4C78 - chains A and C; structure by X-ray diffraction, 2.00 A resolution.

[Chain A]
Molecule: NAD-dependent protein deacetylase sirtuin-3, mitochondrial
Organism: Homo sapiens
Notes: EC 3.5.1.-
Reference sequence: Q9NTG7 (SIR3_HUMAN); residue numbers follow UniProt; this construct covers 116-399
Chain sequence (284 residues; numbered 116 to 399; the number before each row is that of its first residue):
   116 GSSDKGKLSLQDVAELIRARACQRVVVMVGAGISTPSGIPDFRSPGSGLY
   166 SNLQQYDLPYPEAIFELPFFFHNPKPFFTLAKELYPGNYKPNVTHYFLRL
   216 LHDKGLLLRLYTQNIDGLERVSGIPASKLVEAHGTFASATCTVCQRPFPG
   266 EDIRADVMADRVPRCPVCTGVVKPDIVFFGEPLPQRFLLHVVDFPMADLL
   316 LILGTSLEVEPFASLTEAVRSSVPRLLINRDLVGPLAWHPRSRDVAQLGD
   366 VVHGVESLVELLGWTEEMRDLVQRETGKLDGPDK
Unresolved in the structure: 116-121, 160-171, 395-399
Metal / ion sites: Zn2+: C256, C259, C280, C283
Small-molecule neighbours: BVB (5-[(E)-2-(4-bromophenyl)ethenyl]benzene-1,3-diol): R139, P310, M311, A312, D313, R335
Reported in the primary citation:
  - binding site for BVB: R139, R335, R384
  - mutagenesis - R139A, R335A, R384A: unchanged binding to BVB
  - binding site for Acetyl-coenzyme A synthetase 2-like, mitochondrial (chain C): V292 to P299, V324 to L330 (proposed by the authors, not directly observed)

[Chain C]
Molecule: Acetyl-coenzyme A synthetase 2-like, mitochondrial
Notes: EC 6.2.1.1
Reference sequence: Q9NUB1 (ACS2L_HUMAN); residues 0-9 here correspond to UniProt positions 638-647 (UniProt number = residue number + 638)
Chain sequence (10 residues; row label = number of the first residue in the row; numbering starts at 0):
     0 TRSGKVMRRL
Unresolved in the structure: 0-2
Modified residues: K4 (n(6)-acetyllysine; ALY)
UniProt features mapped onto this chain:
  - modified residue: K4 (N6-acetyllysine)

[How chain A and chain C interact]
Pairs across the interface (22; chain A residue first):
  D156(A) - L9(C)
  R158(A) - R8(C)
  R158(A) - L9(C)
  E177(A) - M6(C)
  E177(A) - R7(C)
  E177(A) - R8(C)
  E177(A) - L9(C)  hydrogen bond (side chain-backbone)
  F180(A) - K4(C)
  H248(A) - K4(C)
  V292(A) - K4(C)
  F293(A) - K4(C)
  F294(A) - K4(C)
  F294(A) - V5(C)
  F294(A) - M6(C)  hydrophobic
  F294(A) - R7(C)
  G295(A) - G3(C)
  G295(A) - K4(C)  hydrogen bond (backbone-backbone)
  E296(A) - G3(C)
  E296(A) - K4(C)  hydrogen bond (backbone-backbone)
  L298(A) - K4(C)
  V324(A) - R7(C)
  E325(A) - V5(C)
Also at the interface, not in a pair above, chain A (17 interface residues in all): P176, I230, I291, P297

[Overview]
Chain A and chain C form an interface of 17 and 7 residues respectively; the contacts include 3 hydrogen
bonds. Polar contacts include E177(A)-L9(C), G295(A)-K4(C) and E296(A)-K4(C). The paper reports a binding site
for BVB at R139(A), R335(A) and R384(A); R139A, R335A and R384A of chain A leave binding to BVB unchanged.
Chain A is NAD-dependent protein deacetylase sirtuin-3, mitochondrial (Homo sapiens) and chain C is
Acetyl-coenzyme A synthetase 2-like, mitochondrial; the structure, Complex of human Sirt3 with
Bromo-Resveratrol and ACS2 peptide, was determined by X-ray diffraction (same publication as 4C7B).
